Entry 8UCH (X-ray diffraction, 2.14 A resolution); this record covers chain A.

== Chain A ==
Name: ATP dependent DNA ligase
Source organism: Palaeococcus pacificus DY20341
Notes: EC 6.5.1.3
UniProtKB: A0A075LQ94 (A0A075LQ94_9EURY); residue numbers follow UniProt; this construct covers 1-381
Chain sequence (402 residues; numbered -20 to 381; the number before each row is that of its first residue; numbers below 1 keep their minus sign (Met-20 is residue -20)):
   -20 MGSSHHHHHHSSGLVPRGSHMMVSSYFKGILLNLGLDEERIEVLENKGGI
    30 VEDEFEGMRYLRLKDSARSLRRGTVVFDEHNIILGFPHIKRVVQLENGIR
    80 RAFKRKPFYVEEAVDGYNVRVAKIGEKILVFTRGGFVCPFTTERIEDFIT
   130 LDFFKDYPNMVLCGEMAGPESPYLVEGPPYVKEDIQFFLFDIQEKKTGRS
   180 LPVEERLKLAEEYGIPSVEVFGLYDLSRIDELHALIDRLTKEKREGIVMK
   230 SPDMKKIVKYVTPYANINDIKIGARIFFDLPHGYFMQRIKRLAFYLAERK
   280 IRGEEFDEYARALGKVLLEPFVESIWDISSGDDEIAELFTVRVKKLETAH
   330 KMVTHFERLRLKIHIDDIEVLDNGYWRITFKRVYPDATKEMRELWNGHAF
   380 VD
Disordered / not traced: -20 to 0, 381
Differences from the reference sequence: initiating methionine (-20); expression tag (-19 to 0); engineered mutation Ala92 (Lys in A0A075LQ94)
Bound ions: Mg2+ site 1: Asp94, Glu155, Asp248; Na+ site 1 near Pro148 (its only coordinating residue here); Mg2+ site 2: Asp306, Ser309, Asp312; Na+ site 2 near Val349 (its only coordinating residue here)
Residues lining bound ligands:
  - ATP (adenosine-5'-triphosphate): Phe65, His67, Ile68, Arg70, Glu90, Glu91, Ala92, Val93, Asn97, Arg112, Glu144, Phe169, Val197, Glu224, Val227, Lys229, Lys238
  - spermidine (SPD): Glu75, Ile208, Asp209

== Summary ==
Ligands of chain A: ATP and spermidine. Asp94, Glu155 and Asp248 coordinate Mg2+ site 1. Asp306, Ser309 and
Asp312 coordinate Mg2+ site 2.
Chain A is ATP dependent DNA ligase (Palaeococcus pacificus DY20341); the structure, Thermophilic RNA Ligase
from Palaeococcus pacificus K92A + ATP, was determined by X-ray diffraction together with 8UCE, 8UCF, 8UCG and
8UCI from the same study.
